7XDS - chain A; structure by X-ray diffraction, 2.06 A resolution.

Chain A:
Protein: AvrSr35
From: Puccinia graminis f. sp. tritici
UniProt: A0A5B0N367 (A0A5B0N367_PUCGR); numbering as in UniProt (aligned over 26-578)
Sequence (575 residues; row label = number of the first residue in the row):
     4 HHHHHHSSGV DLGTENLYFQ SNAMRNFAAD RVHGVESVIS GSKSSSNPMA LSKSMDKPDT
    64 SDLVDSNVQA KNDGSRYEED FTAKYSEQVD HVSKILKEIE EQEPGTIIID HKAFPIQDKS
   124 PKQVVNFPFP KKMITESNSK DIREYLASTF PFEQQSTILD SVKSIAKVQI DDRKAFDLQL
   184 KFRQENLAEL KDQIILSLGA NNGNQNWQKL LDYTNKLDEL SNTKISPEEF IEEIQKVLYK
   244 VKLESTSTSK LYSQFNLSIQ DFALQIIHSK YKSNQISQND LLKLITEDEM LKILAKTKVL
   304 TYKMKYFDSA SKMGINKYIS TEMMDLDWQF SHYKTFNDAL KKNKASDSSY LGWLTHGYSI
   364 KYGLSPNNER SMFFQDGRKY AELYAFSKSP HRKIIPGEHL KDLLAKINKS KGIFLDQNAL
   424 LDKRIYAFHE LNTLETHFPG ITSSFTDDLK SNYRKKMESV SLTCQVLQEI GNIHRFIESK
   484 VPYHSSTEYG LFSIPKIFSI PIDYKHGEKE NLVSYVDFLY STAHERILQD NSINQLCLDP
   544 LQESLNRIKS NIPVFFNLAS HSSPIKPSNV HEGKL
Unresolved in the structure: 4-140, 165-181, 202-208, 245-251, 393-404, 484-488, 558-578
Modified positions: Mse27, Mse52, Mse58, Mse136 (selenomethionine); Mse293, Mse307, Mse316, Mse326, Mse327, Mse375, Mse460 (selenomethionine; parent Met)
Differences from the reference sequence: expression tag (4-25)
From the paper describing this entry:
  - self-association interface (contacts with another copy of this molecule); pairs are residue here / residue on that copy: T289-R381 (hydrogen bond), D291-R381 (hydrogen bond), D350-R381 (hydrogen bond), R381, Y383, A384, Y387, A388

Overview:
The paper reports a self-association interface involving T289, D291 and D350 among others.
Chain A is AvrSr35 (Puccinia graminis f. sp. tritici); the structure, Crystal structure of wheat stem rust
effector AvrSr35, was determined by X-ray diffraction, deposited together with 7XX2, 7XE0 and 7XVG.
